PDB entry 3NNW | X-ray diffraction, 1.89 A resolution | chain A

Chain A:
Name: Mitogen-activated protein kinase 14
Source organism: Homo sapiens
Notes: EC 2.7.11.24
UniProt: Q16539 (MK14_HUMAN); numbering as in UniProt (aligned over 1-354)
Sequence (354 residues; each row starts with the number of its first residue):
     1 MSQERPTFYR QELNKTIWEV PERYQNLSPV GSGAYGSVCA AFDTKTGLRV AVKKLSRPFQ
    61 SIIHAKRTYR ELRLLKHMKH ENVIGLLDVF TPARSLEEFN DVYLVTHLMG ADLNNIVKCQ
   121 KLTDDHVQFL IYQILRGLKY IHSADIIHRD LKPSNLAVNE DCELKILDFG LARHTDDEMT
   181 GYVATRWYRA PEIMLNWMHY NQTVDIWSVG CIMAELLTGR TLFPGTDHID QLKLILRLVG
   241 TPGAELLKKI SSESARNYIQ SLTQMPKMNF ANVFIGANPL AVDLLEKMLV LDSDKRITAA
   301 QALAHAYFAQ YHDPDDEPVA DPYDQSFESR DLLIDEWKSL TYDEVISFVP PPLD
Not modelled in the structure: 1-3, 353-354
Ligand contacts: EDD (2-[3-(3-tert-butyl-5-{[(2,3-dichlorophenyl)carbamoyl]imino}-2,5-dihydro-1H-pyrazol-1-yl)phenyl]acetamide): Val38, Ala51, Val52, Lys53, Arg67, Arg70, Glu71, Leu74, Leu75, Met78, Ile84, Leu104, Thr106, Ile146, His148, Ile166, Leu167, Asp168, Phe169, Gly170
UniProt features mapped onto this chain:
  - motif: Thr180 to Tyr182 (TXY)
  - active site: Asp168 (Proton acceptor)
  - binding site (ATP): Val30 to Val38, Lys53
  - modified residue: Ser2 (N-acetylserine), Thr16 (Phosphothreonine), Lys53 (N6-acetyllysine), Lys152 (N6-acetyllysine), Thr180 (Phosphothreonine), Tyr182 (Phosphotyrosine), Thr263 (Phosphothreonine), Tyr323 (Phosphotyrosine)
  - natural variant: Ala51 (A51V: In a gastric adenocarcinoma sample), Pro322 (P322R: In a lung adenocarcinoma sample)
  - mutagenesis: Ala34 (A34V: Lowered kinase activity), Lys53 (K53R: Loss of kinase activity), Lys54 (K54R: Impairs MAP2K6/MKK6-dependent autophosphorylation), Tyr69 (Y69H: Lowered kinase activity), Asp168 (D168A: Loss of kinase activity), Thr175 (T175A: No effect on either the kinase activity or tyrosine phosphorylation), Asp176 (D176A: Emulation of the active state. Increase in activity; when associated with S-327 or L-327), Asp177 (D177A: Loss of kinase activity), Thr180 (T180E: Loss of kinase activity), Tyr182 (Y182F: Loss of kinase activity), Ala320 (A320T: Lowered kinase activity), Phe327 (F327L: Emulation of the active state. Increase in activity; when associated with A-176; F327S: Emulation of the active state. Increase in activity; when associated with A-176), 1 further mutagenesis entry in UniProt

Summary:
Bound to chain A: compound EDD. Curated annotation (UniProt) lists active-site residue Asp168, 10 ATP-binding
residues and 13 mutagenesis sites.
Chain A is Mitogen-activated protein kinase 14 (Homo sapiens); the structure, Crystal structure of P38 alpha
in complex with DP802, was determined by X-ray diffraction, deposited together with 3NNU, 3NNV and 3NNX.
